PDB entry 7PUK | X-ray diffraction, 2.69 A resolution | chain A

== Chain A ==
Protein: Beta-N-acetylhexosaminidase
From: Enterococcus faecalis
Notes: EC 3.2.1.52
Reference sequence: Q6U890 (Q6U890_ENTFL); residues 55-486 here = UniProt positions 55-486
Amino-acid sequence (435 residues; each row starts with the number of its first residue):
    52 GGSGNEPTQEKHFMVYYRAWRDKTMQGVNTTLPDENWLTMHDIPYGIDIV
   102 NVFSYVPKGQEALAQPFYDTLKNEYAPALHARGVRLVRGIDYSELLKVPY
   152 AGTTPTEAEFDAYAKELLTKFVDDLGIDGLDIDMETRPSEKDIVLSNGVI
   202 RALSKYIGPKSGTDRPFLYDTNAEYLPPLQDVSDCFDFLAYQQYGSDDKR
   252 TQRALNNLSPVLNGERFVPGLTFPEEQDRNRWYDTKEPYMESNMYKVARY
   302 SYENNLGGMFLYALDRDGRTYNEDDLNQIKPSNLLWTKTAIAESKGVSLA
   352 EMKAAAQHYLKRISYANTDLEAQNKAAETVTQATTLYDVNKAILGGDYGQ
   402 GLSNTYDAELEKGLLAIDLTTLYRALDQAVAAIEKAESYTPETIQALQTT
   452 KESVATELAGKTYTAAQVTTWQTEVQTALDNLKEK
Disordered / not traced: 52-60, 486
Differences from the reference sequence: expression tag (52-54); conflict Gly-55 (Ala in Q6U890), Lys-250 (Gln in Q6U890), Thr-380 (Ala in Q6U890)
Reported in the primary citation:
  - binding site for N-acetylglucosamine: Asp-184, Glu-186, Gln-243, Tyr-245, Asn-281, Tyr-313
  - binding site for beta-D-mannopyranose: Asn-80, Glu-276, Tyr-313
  - binding site for alpha-D-mannopyranose: Arg-69, Trp-71, Asn-80, Arg-139, Asp-142, Glu-145, Asp-184, Glu-277
  - catalytic residues: Asp-184, Glu-186 (proposed by the authors, not directly observed)
  - mutagenesis - E186Q: abolished catalytic activity on Rituximab

== Summary ==
The paper reports catalytic residues Asp-184 and Glu-186; E186Q abolishes catalytic activity on Rituximab.
Chain A is Beta-N-acetylhexosaminidase (Enterococcus faecalis); the structure, Crystal structure of
Endoglycosidase E GH18 domain from Enterococcus faecalis in complex with Man5 product, was determined by X-ray
diffraction (same publication as 7PUJ and 7PUL).
